9ITO - chains Z and V of the 16 polymer chains in the assembly; structure by electron microscopy, 3.30 A resolution.

[Chain Z]
Protein: ATP synthase subunit a
From: Chloroflexus aurantiacus J-10-fl
UniProtKB: A9WGT0 (A9WGT0_CHLAA); residue numbers follow UniProt; this construct covers 1-312
Amino-acid sequence (312 residues; numbered 1 to 312; the number before each row is that of its first residue):
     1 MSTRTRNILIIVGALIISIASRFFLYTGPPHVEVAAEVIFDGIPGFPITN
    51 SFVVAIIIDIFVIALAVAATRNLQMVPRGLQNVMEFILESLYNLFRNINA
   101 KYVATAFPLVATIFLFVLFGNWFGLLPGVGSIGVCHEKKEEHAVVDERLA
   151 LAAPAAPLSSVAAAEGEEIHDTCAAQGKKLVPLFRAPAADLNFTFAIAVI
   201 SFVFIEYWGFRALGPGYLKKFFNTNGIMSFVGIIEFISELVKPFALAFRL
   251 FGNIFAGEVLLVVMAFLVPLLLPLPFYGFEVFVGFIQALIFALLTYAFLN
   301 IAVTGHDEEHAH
Disordered / not traced: 1-11, 136-168, 305-312
Disulfides: Cys135-Cys173

[Chain V]
Protein: ATP synthase subunit b
From: Chloroflexus aurantiacus J-10-fl
UniProtKB: A9WGS8 (ATPF_CHLAA); residues 1-164 here = UniProt positions 1-164
Amino-acid sequence (164 residues; numbered 1 to 164; the number before each row is that of its first residue):
     1 MEALGINPTLFIAQLINFLLLIFILRALLYRPVMNLLNERTRRIEESVRD
    51 AEKVREQLANARRDYEAEIARARQEAAKIVAQAQERAKQQEAEIIAQARR
   101 EAERLKEEARAQAEQERIRMLSEAKSQIADLVTLTASRVLGAELQARGHD
   151 ALIAESLAALDRRN
Disordered / not traced: 1, 51-164

[Chain Z / chain V interface]
Pairs across the interface (59):
  Ala36(Z) with Leu4(V), hydrophobic
  Glu37(Z) with Leu4(V); Gly5(V)
  Pro47(Z) with Leu10(V)
  Thr49(Z) with Leu10(V)
  Ser51(Z) with Gln14(V), hydrogen bond
  Phe52(Z) with Ala13(V), hydrophobic; Gln14(V)
  Ala55(Z) with Gln14(V); Asn17(V)
  Ile56(Z) with Asn17(V)
  Asp59(Z) with Asn17(V); Leu21(V)
  Val62(Z) with Leu25(V), hydrophobic
  Ile63(Z) with Ile24(V), hydrophobic
  Ala66(Z) with Leu29(V), hydrophobic
  Thr70(Z) with Leu28(V)
  Leu73(Z) with Pro32(V), hydrophobic; Leu36(V), hydrophobic
  Gln74(Z) with Leu36(V); Arg40(V)
  Met75(Z) with Arg40(V), hydrogen bond (backbone-side chain)
  Pro77(Z) with Arg40(V)
  Gln81(Z) with Leu36(V)
  Met84(Z) with Leu29(V), hydrophobic
  Glu85(Z) with Arg40(V), salt bridge
  Leu88(Z) with Leu29(V), hydrophobic; Tyr30(V), hydrophobic; Val33(V), hydrophobic
  Tyr92(Z) with Met34(V), hydrophobic
  Phe107(Z) with Met34(V), hydrophobic
  Pro108(Z) with Arg26(V); Tyr30(V)
  Leu109(Z) with Ile22(V), hydrophobic
  Ala111(Z) with Tyr30(V), hydrogen bond (backbone-side chain)
  Thr112(Z) with Phe18(V); Leu21(V); Ile22(V); Leu25(V); Tyr30(V), hydrogen bond (backbone-side chain)
  Ile113(Z) with Phe18(V), hydrophobic
  Phe116(Z) with Phe18(V), hydrophobic; Leu21(V), hydrophobic
  Asp190(Z) with Gln14(V)
  Leu191(Z) with Leu4(V), hydrophobic
  Asn192(Z) with Gly5(V), hydrogen bond (side chain-backbone); Ile6(V); Asn7(V); Leu10(V); Phe11(V); Gln14(V)
  Phe193(Z) with Gln14(V)
  Ala196(Z) with Phe11(V), hydrophobic
  Ile197(Z) with Phe18(V), hydrophobic
  Val199(Z) with Phe11(V), hydrophobic; Leu15(V), hydrophobic
  Ile200(Z) with Leu15(V), hydrophobic; Phe18(V), hydrophobic; Leu19(V), hydrophobic
Other interface residues (no listed pair), chain Z (42 interface residues in all): Val67, Val76, Glu89, Leu115, Phe195
Other interface residues (no listed pair), chain V (27 interface residues in all): Thr9, Leu37

[Overview]
42 residues of chain Z and 27 residues of chain V are in contact; the contacts include 5 hydrogen bonds and 1
salt bridge. Polar contacts include Glu85(Z)-Arg40(V), Ser51(Z)-Gln14(V) and Met75(Z)-Arg40(V).
Chain Z is ATP synthase subunit a and chain V is ATP synthase subunit b, both from Chloroflexus aurantiacus
J-10-fl; the structure, Chloroflexus aurantiacus ATP synthase, state 2, focused refinement of FO, was
determined by electron microscopy, deposited together with 9ITJ, 9ITK, 9ITL, 9ITM, 9ITN, 9ITP and 11 further
entries.
